5JXA - chains H and L; structure by X-ray diffraction, 1.60 A resolution.

[Chain H]
Name: VRC03 Heavy chain
Organism: Homo sapiens
Chain sequence (235 residues; numbered 1 to 217 plus 21 insertion-coded residues; 3 numbers in that range are skipped by the numbering (no residue carries them; nothing is unmodelled there); the number before each row is that of its first residue; a row labelled like 76A-76G holds insertion residues (76A, then the next letters in order)):
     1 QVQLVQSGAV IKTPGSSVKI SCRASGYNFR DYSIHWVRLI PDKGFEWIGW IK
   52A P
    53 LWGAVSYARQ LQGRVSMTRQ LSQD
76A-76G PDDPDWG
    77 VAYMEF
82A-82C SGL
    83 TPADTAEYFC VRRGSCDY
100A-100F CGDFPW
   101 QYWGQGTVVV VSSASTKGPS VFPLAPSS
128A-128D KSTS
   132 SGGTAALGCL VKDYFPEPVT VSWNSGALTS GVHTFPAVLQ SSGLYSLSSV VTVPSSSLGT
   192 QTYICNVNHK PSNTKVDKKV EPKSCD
Disordered / not traced: 128A-128D
Disulfides: Cys22-Cys92, Cys98-Cys100A, Cys140-Cys196
Metal / ion sites: Cu ion: His164 (shared with Asn138(L) of chain L)

[Chain L]
Name: VRC03 Light chain
Organism: Homo sapiens
Chain sequence (209 residues; numbered 1 to 214; 5 numbers in that range are skipped by the numbering (no residue carries them; nothing is unmodelled there); the number before each row is that of its first residue):
     1 EIVLTQSPGI LSLSPGETAT LFCKASQ
    29 GGNAMTWYQK RRGQVPRLLI YDTSRRASGV PDRFVGSGSG TDFFLTINKL DREDFAVYYC
    89 QQF
    96 EFFGLGSELE VHRTVAAPSV FIFPPSDEQL KSGTASVVCL LNNFYPREAK VQWKVDNALQ
   156 SGNSQESVTE QDSKDSTYSL SSTLTLSKAD YEKHKVYACE VTHQGLSSPV TKSFNRGEC
Disulfides: Cys23-Cys88, Cys134-Cys194
Metal / ion sites: Cu ion site 1: Glu1, Asp151, His189; Cu ion site 2 near Arg39 (its only coordinating residue here); Cu ion site 3: Asn138 (shared with His164(H) of chain H)

[Interface between chain H and chain L]
Residue-residue contacts (64):
  Leu39(H) - Lys38(L)
  Lys43(H) - Leu100(L)
  Phe45(H) - Pro44(L)  hydrophobic
  Phe45(H) - Tyr87(L)  hydrophobic
  Phe45(H) - Phe98(L)  hydrophobic
  Trp47(H) - Glu96(L)
  Phe91(H) - Pro44(L)
  Cys98(H) - Tyr49(L)  hydrophobic
  Tyr100(H) - Asp50(L)  hydrogen bond
  Tyr100(H) - Arg53(L)  hydrogen bond
  Cys100A(H) - Tyr49(L)  hydrophobic
  Cys100A(H) - Asp50(L)
  Phe100D(H) - Tyr36(L)  hydrogen bond (backbone-side chain)
  Phe100D(H) - Gln89(L)  hydrogen bond (backbone-side chain)
  Phe100D(H) - Phe91(L)
  Phe100D(H) - Glu96(L)
  Pro100E(H) - Tyr36(L)
  Trp100F(H) - Tyr36(L)  hydrogen bond (backbone-side chain)
  Trp100F(H) - Leu46(L)
  Trp100F(H) - Gln89(L)
  Trp100F(H) - Phe98(L)  hydrophobic
  Gln101(H) - Leu46(L)
  Gln101(H) - Ala55(L)
  Gln101(H) - Ser56(L)  hydrogen bond
  Trp103(H) - Tyr36(L)  hydrophobic
  Trp103(H) - Val43(L)  hydrophobic
  Trp103(H) - Pro44(L)  hydrophobic
  Gly104(H) - Val43(L)
  Gln105(H) - Val43(L)
  Phe122(H) - Ser121(L)
  Phe122(H) - Glu123(L)
  Phe122(H) - Gln124(L)
  Pro123(H) - Ser121(L)
  Leu124(H) - Phe118(L)
  Leu124(H) - Val133(L)  hydrophobic
  Ala125(H) - Phe118(L)
  Ser128(H) - Cys214(L)
  Ala137(H) - Phe116(L)  hydrophobic
  Ala137(H) - Phe118(L)
  Leu141(H) - Ser131(L)
  Lys143(H) - Gln124(L)
  Lys143(H) - Ser131(L)
  His164(H) - Asn137(L)  hydrogen bond
  His164(H) - Asn138(L)  hydrogen bond
  His164(H) - Ser174(L)  hydrogen bond
  Phe166(H) - Leu135(L)  hydrophobic
  Phe166(H) - Ser162(L)
  Phe166(H) - Thr164(L)
  Phe166(H) - Ser174(L)
  Phe166(H) - Leu175(L)
  Phe166(H) - Ser176(L)
  Pro167(H) - Ser162(L)  hydrogen bond (backbone-side chain)
  Pro167(H) - Val163(L)
  Val169(H) - Gln160(L)
  Val169(H) - Glu161(L)
  Val169(H) - Ser162(L)
  Leu170(H) - Gln160(L)  hydrogen bond (backbone-side chain)
  Gln171(H) - Gln160(L)
  Val181(H) - Leu135(L)  hydrophobic
  Thr183(H) - Asn137(L)
  Lys209(H) - Glu123(L)  salt bridge
  Lys214(H) - Asp122(L)  salt bridge
  Cys216(H) - Cys214(L)  disulfide
  Asp217(H) - Cys214(L)
Interface residues without a listed pair, chain H (41 interface residues in all): Val37, Val121, Thr135, Ala136, Leu138, Ser179
Interface residues without a listed pair, chain L (37 interface residues in all): Thr34
Inter-chain disulfides: Cys216(H)-Cys214(L)

[Overview]
The interface between chain H and chain L involves 41 residues on one side and 37 on the other, with 1
disulfide bond, 11 hydrogen bonds and 2 salt bridges. Polar pairs include Lys209(H)-Glu123(L),
Lys214(H)-Asp122(L) and Trp100F(H)-Tyr36(L).
Here chain H is VRC03 Heavy chain and chain L is VRC03 Light chain, both from Homo sapiens. Entry 5JXA
(Crystal structure of ligand-free VRC03 antigen-binding fragment) was determined by X-ray diffraction.
